PDB entry 1Q3R | X-ray diffraction, 2.90 A resolution | chains A and B of the 4 polymer chains in the assembly

[Chain A (and B)]
Name: Thermosome alpha subunit
From: Thermococcus sp
Notes: EC 3.6.4.9; chain B of this document is another copy of the same molecule, construct and numbering; everything in this record applies to it too
Reference sequence: O24729 (THSA_PYRKOX); numbering as in UniProt (aligned over 1-548)
Amino-acid sequence (548 residues; row label = number of the first residue in the row):
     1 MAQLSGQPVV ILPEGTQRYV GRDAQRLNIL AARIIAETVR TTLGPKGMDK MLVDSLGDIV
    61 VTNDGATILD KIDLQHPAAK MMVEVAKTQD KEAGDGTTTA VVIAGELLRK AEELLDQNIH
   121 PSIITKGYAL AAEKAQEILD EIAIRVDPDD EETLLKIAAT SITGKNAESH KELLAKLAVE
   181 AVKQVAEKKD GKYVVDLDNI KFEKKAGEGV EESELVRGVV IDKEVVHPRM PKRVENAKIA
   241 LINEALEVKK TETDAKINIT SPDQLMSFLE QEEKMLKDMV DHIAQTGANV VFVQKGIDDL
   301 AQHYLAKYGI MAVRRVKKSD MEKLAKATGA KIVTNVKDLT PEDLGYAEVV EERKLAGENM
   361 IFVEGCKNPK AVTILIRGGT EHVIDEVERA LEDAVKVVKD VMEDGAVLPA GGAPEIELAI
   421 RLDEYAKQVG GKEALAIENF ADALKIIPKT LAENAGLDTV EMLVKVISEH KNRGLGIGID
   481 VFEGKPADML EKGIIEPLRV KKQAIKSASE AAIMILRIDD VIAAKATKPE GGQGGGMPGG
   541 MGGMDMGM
Unresolved in the structure: 1-8, 527-548
Sequence notes: engineered mutation T125 (Ile in O24729)

[Chain A / chain B interface]
Pairs across the interface (130):
  L27(A) - V9(B)  hydrophobic
  L30(A) - V9(B)  hydrophobic
  A31(A) - V9(B)  hydrophobic
  A31(A) - I11(B)  hydrophobic
  T38(A) - R18(B)
  P45(A) - S122(B)
  K46(A) - H120(B)
  K46(A) - S122(B)
  G47(A) - R517(B)
  M48(A) - H120(B)
  M48(A) - P121(B)  hydrophobic
  M48(A) - R517(B)
  M48(A) - D519(B)
  D49(A) - R517(B)  salt bridge
  D49(A) - I518(B)
  D49(A) - D519(B)  hydrogen bond (backbone-backbone)
  D49(A) - D520(B)
  K50(A) - D520(B)  salt bridge
  M51(A) - N28(B)
  M51(A) - P77(B)  hydrophobic
  M51(A) - I518(B)  hydrophobic
  M51(A) - D520(B)  hydrogen bond (backbone-backbone)
  M51(A) - V521(B)  hydrophobic
  M51(A) - I522(B)  hydrogen bond (backbone-backbone)
  L52(A) - I522(B)
  V53(A) - P77(B)  hydrophobic
  V53(A) - I522(B)  hydrogen bond (backbone-backbone)
  V53(A) - A523(B)
  V53(A) - A524(B)  hydrogen bond (backbone-backbone)
  D54(A) - A524(B)
  S55(A) - A524(B)
  S55(A) - K525(B)
  S55(A) - A526(B)
  I59(A) - P77(B)  hydrophobic
  I59(A) - K80(B)
  V61(A) - M514(B)  hydrophobic
  V61(A) - I518(B)  hydrophobic
  I72(A) - L12(B)  hydrophobic
  D73(A) - L12(B)
  D73(A) - P13(B)
  L74(A) - I11(B)
  Q75(A) - I11(B)  hydrogen bond (backbone-backbone)
  Q75(A) - L12(B)
  Q75(A) - P13(B)
  H76(A) - V10(B)
  H76(A) - I11(B)
  G164(A) - R517(B)  hydrogen bond (backbone-side chain)
  K165(A) - R517(B)
  N166(A) - M514(B)
  N166(A) - R517(B)
  S169(A) - A129(B)
  S169(A) - E133(B)
  H170(A) - E133(B)  salt bridge
  A206(A) - T88(B)
  A206(A) - K91(B)
  G207(A) - T88(B)
  G207(A) - E92(B)
  G207(A) - Q503(B)
  E208(A) - Q503(B)  hydrogen bond (backbone-side chain)
  E208(A) - K506(B)  salt bridge
  G209(A) - K506(B)
  G209(A) - E510(B)
  V210(A) - E510(B)  hydrogen bond (backbone-side chain)
  E212(A) - K506(B)  salt bridge
  P228(A) - E322(B)
  R229(A) - K331(B)
  V248(A) - E252(B)
  K250(A) - E252(B)  hydrogen bond (side chain-backbone)
  K256(A) - D254(B)
  K256(A) - A255(B)
  K256(A) - K256(B)
  I257(A) - T251(B)
  I257(A) - T253(B)
  I257(A) - D254(B)  hydrogen bond (backbone-backbone)
  I257(A) - A255(B)
  I257(A) - K256(B)  hydrogen bond (backbone-backbone)
  N258(A) - K256(B)
  N258(A) - N258(B)
  I259(A) - K256(B)  hydrogen bond (backbone-backbone)
  I259(A) - I257(B)
  I259(A) - N258(B)  hydrogen bond (backbone-backbone)
  I259(A) - F268(B)  hydrophobic
  T260(A) - Q264(B)  hydrogen bond (backbone-side chain)
  T260(A) - F268(B)
  S261(A) - F268(B)
  P262(A) - S267(B)
  P262(A) - F268(B)
  P262(A) - Q271(B)
  L265(A) - F268(B)  hydrophobic
  L265(A) - Q271(B)
  L265(A) - M275(B)  hydrophobic
  M266(A) - Q271(B)
  M266(A) - M275(B)  hydrophobic
  F268(A) - T251(B)
  L269(A) - K249(B)
  L269(A) - K250(B)
  L269(A) - T251(B)
  E272(A) - T251(B)
  E272(A) - E252(B)  hydrogen bond (side chain-backbone)
  E272(A) - T253(B)  hydrogen bond
  E273(A) - K249(B)  salt bridge
  E273(A) - N335(B)
  E273(A) - K337(B)  salt bridge
  D299(A) - T334(B)  hydrogen bond (backbone-side chain)
  L300(A) - K337(B)
  H303(A) - V333(B)
  H303(A) - T334(B)
  Y304(A) - K337(B)
  Y304(A) - D338(B)
  K354(A) - D196(B)  salt bridge
  K354(A) - D198(B)  salt bridge
  A356(A) - K91(B)
  A356(A) - E92(B)  hydrogen bond (backbone-side chain)
  R377(A) - E92(B)  salt bridge
  G378(A) - E510(B)
  G379(A) - T88(B)  hydrogen bond (backbone-side chain)
  G379(A) - S507(B)  hydrogen bond (backbone-side chain)
  G379(A) - E510(B)  hydrogen bond (backbone-side chain)
  T380(A) - E84(B)  hydrogen bond
  E381(A) - E84(B)
  E381(A) - T88(B)
  E381(A) - K91(B)  salt bridge
  H382(A) - M81(B)
  H382(A) - E84(B)  salt bridge
  H382(A) - M514(B)
  V383(A) - E510(B)
  V383(A) - M514(B)  hydrophobic
  E386(A) - M514(B)
  N454(A) - H120(B)  hydrogen bond (backbone-side chain)
  A455(A) - H120(B)
Other interface residues (no listed pair), chain A (75 interface residues in all): I34, I35, T41, G57, A79, E168, A255, E358, F482
Other interface residues (no listed pair), chain B (64 interface residues in all): V85, T125, E272, I332, A511, I513

[Overview]
75 residues of chain A face 64 of chain B across their interface; the contacts include 24 hydrogen bonds and
12 salt bridges. Polar contacts include D49(A)-R517(B), K50(A)-D520(B) and H170(A)-E133(B).
Chain A and chain B are both Thermosome alpha subunit (Thermococcus sp); the structure, Crystal structure of
the chaperonin from Thermococcus strain KS-1 (nucleotide-free form of single mutant), was determined by X-ray
diffraction (same publication as 1Q2V, 1Q3Q and 1Q3S).
